PDB entry 6XLK | electron microscopy, 3.30 A resolution | chains N and G of the 4 polymer chains in the assembly

== Chain N ==
Molecule: synthetic non-template strand DNA
Sequence (54 nucleotides; each row starts with the number of its first residue):
    35 GCCTTGACCC TCCCCTAAGG GGAGGGTTTA GATTGTGTGC AGTCTGACGC GGCG
Not modelled in the structure: 35-39, 63-88

== Chain G ==
Name: MerR family transcriptional regulator EcmrR
From: Escherichia coli
Sequence (268 residues; row label = number of the first residue in the row):
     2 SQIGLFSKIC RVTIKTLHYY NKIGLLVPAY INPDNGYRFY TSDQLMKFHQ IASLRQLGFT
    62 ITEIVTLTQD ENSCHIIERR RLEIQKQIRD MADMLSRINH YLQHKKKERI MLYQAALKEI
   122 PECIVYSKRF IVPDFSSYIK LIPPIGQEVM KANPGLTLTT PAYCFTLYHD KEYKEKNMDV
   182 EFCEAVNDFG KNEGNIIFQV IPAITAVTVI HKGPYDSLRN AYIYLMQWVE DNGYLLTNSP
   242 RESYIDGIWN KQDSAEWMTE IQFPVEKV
Small-molecule neighbours:
  - tetraphenylantimonium ion (118): Tyr-127, Ile-140, Ile-143, Pro-144, Gly-147, Leu-159, Ala-163, Cys-165, Phe-183, Glu-185, Tyr-245, Ile-249, Trp-250
  - chapso (1N7): Tyr-169, Asp-171, Lys-172, Glu-173, Tyr-174, Lys-175, Glu-176, Met-179, Arg-220, Tyr-223, Met-227, Leu-237, Pro-241, Glu-243, Phe-264

== Chain N / chain G interface ==
Contacting residue pairs - 14 pairs, chain N then chain G:
  DA52(N) with Tyr-20(G), base contact; Thr-61(G), phosphate contact; Ile-62(G), hydrogen bond to the phosphate
  DG53(N) with Thr-17(G), sugar contact; Tyr-20(G), base contact; Tyr-21(G), hydrogen bond to the phosphate; Arg-56(G), salt bridge to the phosphate; Ile-62(G), phosphate contact
  DG54(N) with Thr-14(G), hydrogen bond to the phosphate; Lys-16(G), phosphate contact; Thr-17(G), hydrogen bond to the phosphate
  DG55(N) with Lys-16(G), hydrogen bond to the base
  DG56(N) with Lys-16(G), hydrogen bond to the base
  DG60(N) with Tyr-38(G), hydrogen bond to the base
Interface residues without a listed pair, chain N (7 interface residues in all): DT61
Interface residues without a listed pair, chain G (10 interface residues in all): Thr-63

== Overview ==
Chain N and chain G form an interface of 7 and 10 residues respectively, with 7 hydrogen bonds and 1 salt
bridge. Among the polar pairs are DG55(N)/Lys-16(G), DG56(N)/Lys-16(G) and DG60(N)/Tyr-38(G). Ligands of chain
G: chapso and tetraphenylantimonium ion.
Here chain N is synthetic non-template strand DNA and chain G is MerR family transcriptional regulator EcmrR
(Escherichia coli). Entry 6XLK (Cryo-EM structure of EcmrR-DNA complex in EcmrR-RPitc-4nt) was determined by
electron microscopy together with 6XL5, 6XL6, 6XL9, 6XLA, 6XLJ, 6XLL, 6XLM and 6XLN from the same study.
